1DU3 - chains D and E of the 6 polymer chains in the assembly; structure by X-ray diffraction, 2.20 A resolution.

# Chain D (and E)
Molecule: Tnf-related apoptosis inducing ligand
From: Homo sapiens
Notes: chain E of this document is another copy of the same molecule, construct and numbering; everything in this record applies to it too
Reference sequence: P50591 (TNF10_HUMAN); residues 114-281 here = UniProt positions 114-281
Amino-acid sequence (168 residues; row label = number of the first residue in the row):
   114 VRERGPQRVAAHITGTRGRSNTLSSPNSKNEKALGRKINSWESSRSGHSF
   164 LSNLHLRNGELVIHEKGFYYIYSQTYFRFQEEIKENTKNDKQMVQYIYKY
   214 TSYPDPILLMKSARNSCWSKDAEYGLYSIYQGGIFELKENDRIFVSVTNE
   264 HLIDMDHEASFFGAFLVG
Not modelled in the structure: 114-119, 136-145
UniProt features mapped onto this chain:
  - binding site (Zn(2+)): Cys230
Ion coordination: Zn2+: Cys230 (shared with Cys230(E) of chain E; 1 residue of chain F)

# How chain D and chain E interact
Disulfides between the chains: Cys230(D)-Cys230(E)
Pairs across the interface (59):
  Gly180(D) - Arg121(E)
  Phe181(D) - Arg121(E)
  Phe181(D) - Phe163(E)  hydrophobic
  Phe181(D) - Ser165(E)
  Tyr183(D) - Tyr243(E)  hydrogen bond
  Lys201(D) - Glu236(E)  salt bridge
  Asp203(D) - Tyr237(E)  hydrogen bond
  Gln205(D) - Tyr237(E)  hydrogen bond
  Gln205(D) - Leu239(E)
  Leu221(D) - Ser133(E)
  Leu221(D) - Glu271(E)
  Leu222(D) - Glu271(E)
  Met223(D) - Glu271(E)
  Met223(D) - Phe274(E)  hydrophobic
  Lys224(D) - Ser133(E)  hydrogen bond
  Lys224(D) - Gln187(E)
  Lys224(D) - Tyr189(E)
  Lys224(D) - Ser241(E)
  Lys224(D) - Glu271(E)  hydrogen bond (backbone-backbone)
  Lys224(D) - Ala272(E)
  Ser225(D) - Gln187(E)
  Ser225(D) - Ser241(E)
  Ala226(D) - Tyr189(E)
  Ala226(D) - Leu239(E)
  Ala226(D) - Tyr240(E)
  Ala226(D) - Ser241(E)  hydrogen bond (backbone-backbone)
  Arg227(D) - Leu239(E)
  Arg227(D) - Ser241(E)  hydrogen bond (side chain-backbone)
  Asn228(D) - Tyr237(E)
  Asn228(D) - Gly238(E)
  Asn228(D) - Leu239(E)  hydrogen bond (side chain-backbone)
  Asn228(D) - Tyr240(E)
  Cys230(D) - Cys230(E)  disulfide
  Trp231(D) - Cys230(E)  hydrogen bond (backbone-side chain)
  Trp231(D) - Ser232(E)  hydrogen bond (backbone-side chain)
  Trp231(D) - Asp234(E)
  Trp231(D) - Ala235(E)  hydrophobic
  Trp231(D) - Glu236(E)
  Trp231(D) - Tyr237(E)  hydrogen bond (side chain-backbone)
  Ser232(D) - Ser232(E)  hydrogen bond (backbone-side chain)
  Lys233(D) - Asp234(E)  salt bridge
  Tyr243(D) - Gln187(E)
  Tyr243(D) - Tyr243(E)  hydrophobic
  Gln244(D) - Gln187(E)  hydrogen bond
  Gly245(D) - Tyr185(E)
  Gly245(D) - Tyr243(E)
  Gly245(D) - Phe274(E)
  Gly246(D) - Tyr185(E)
  Ile247(D) - His125(E)
  Ile247(D) - Phe163(E)  hydrophobic
  Ile247(D) - Tyr185(E)  hydrogen bond (backbone-side chain)
  Ile247(D) - Phe278(E)  hydrophobic
  Phe248(D) - His125(E)
  Phe248(D) - His161(E)
  Glu249(D) - Arg158(E)  salt bridge
  Phe278(D) - Phe278(E)  hydrophobic
  Val280(D) - Arg121(E)
  Gly281(D) - Arg121(E)
  Gly281(D) - Val122(E)
Also at the interface, not in a pair above, chain D (30 interface residues in all): Leu147, Ile220
Also at the interface, not in a pair above, chain E (31 interface residues in all): Ala124, Arg132, Asn134, Tyr183, Ala277

# In short
30 residues of chain D face 31 of chain E across their interface, with 1 disulfide bond, 14 hydrogen bonds and
3 salt bridges. Among the polar pairs are Lys201(D)-Glu236(E), Lys233(D)-Asp234(E) and Glu249(D)-Arg158(E).
UniProt lists Zn2+-binding residue Cys230(D) on chain D.
Chain D and chain E are both Tnf-related apoptosis inducing ligand (Homo sapiens); the structure, Crystal
structure of TRAIL-SDR5, was determined by X-ray diffraction.
